PDB entry 8XON | electron microscopy, 1.96 A resolution | chains K and L of the 21 polymer chains in the assembly

== Chain K (and L) ==
Molecule: ATP-dependent Clp protease proteolytic subunit
Organism: Streptomyces hawaiiensis
Notes: EC 3.4.21.92; chain L of this document is another copy of the same molecule, construct and numbering; everything in this record applies to it too
UniProt: A0A5B9BIX9 (A0A5B9BIX9_9ACTN); numbering as in UniProt (aligned over 50-235)
Sequence (207 residues; row label = number of the first residue in the row):
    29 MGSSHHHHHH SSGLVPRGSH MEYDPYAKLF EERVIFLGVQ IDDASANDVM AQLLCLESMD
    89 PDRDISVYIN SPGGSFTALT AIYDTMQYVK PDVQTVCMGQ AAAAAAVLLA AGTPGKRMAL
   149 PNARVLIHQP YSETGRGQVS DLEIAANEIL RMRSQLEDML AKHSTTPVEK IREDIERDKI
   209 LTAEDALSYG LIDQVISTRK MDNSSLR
Disordered / not traced: 29-51, 228-235 (chain L: 29-51, 229-235)
Construct notes: initiating methionine (29); expression tag (30-49); engineered mutation Ala131 (Ser in A0A5B9BIX9)
From the paper describing this entry:
  - mutagenesis - S131A: decreased catalytic activity

== Interface between chain K and chain L ==
Contacting residue pairs (37):
  Pro53(K) - Ala79(L)
  Pro53(K) - Gln80(L)
  Pro53(K) - Cys83(L)  hydrophobic
  Tyr54(K) - Asn75(L)  hydrogen bond (side chain-backbone)
  Tyr54(K) - Asp76(L)  hydrogen bond
  Tyr54(K) - Ala79(L)  hydrophobic
  Lys56(K) - Cys83(L)
  Lys56(K) - Met87(L)  hydrogen bond
  Leu57(K) - Ala79(L)
  Phe64(K) - Asn75(L)
  Phe64(K) - Met78(L)  hydrophobic
  Gly66(K) - Asn75(L)  hydrogen bond (backbone-side chain)
  Tyr96(K) - Leu82(L)  hydrophobic
  Asn98(K) - Asn75(L)  hydrogen bond
  Met126(K) - Met78(L)  hydrophobic
  Gly127(K) - Ala109(L)
  Leu148(K) - Asp112(L)
  Leu148(K) - Tyr116(L)  hydrophobic
  Pro149(K) - Asp112(L)
  Asn150(K) - Thr108(L)
  Asn150(K) - Asp112(L)
  Asn150(K) - Met187(L)
  Arg152(K) - Thr105(L)
  Arg152(K) - Glu176(L)  salt bridge
  Arg152(K) - Met180(L)
  Arg205(K) - Gln166(L)  hydrogen bond
  Arg205(K) - Asp169(L)  salt bridge
  Ile208(K) - Ile172(L)  hydrophobic
  Ile208(K) - Glu176(L)
  Ile224(K) - Tyr116(L)  hydrophobic
  Ser225(K) - Gln115(L)
  Ser225(K) - Tyr116(L)
  Thr226(K) - Gln115(L)  hydrogen bond (side chain-backbone)
  Thr226(K) - Tyr116(L)
  Arg227(K) - Leu82(L)
  Arg227(K) - Tyr116(L)  hydrogen bond (backbone-backbone)
  Arg227(K) - Lys118(L)  hydrogen bond (backbone-side chain)
Other interface residues (no listed pair), chain K (25 interface residues in all): Glu60, Pro100, Gln128, Ala151, Asp206
Other interface residues (no listed pair), chain L (30 interface residues in all): Phe58, Asp71, Glu85, Ser86, Tyr111, Thr113, Val117, Ser168, Gln183

== Summary ==
25 residues of chain K face 30 of chain L across their interface; the contacts include 9 hydrogen bonds and 2
salt bridges. Polar contacts include Arg152(K)-Glu176(L), Arg205(K)-Asp169(L) and Tyr54(K)-Asn75(L). From the
paper: S131A of chain K reduces catalytic activity.
Chain K and chain L are both ATP-dependent Clp protease proteolytic subunit (Streptomyces hawaiiensis); the
structure, Cryo-EM structure of the ClpC1:ClpP1P2 degradation complex in Streptomyces hawaiiensis, was
determined by electron microscopy (same publication as 8XN4, 8XOO and 8XOP).
